9ILS - chains A and B; structure by X-ray diffraction, 2.75 A resolution.

== Chain A ==
Molecule: N-acetyltransferase
Source organism: Shigella sonnei
UniProtKB: A0A200L144 (A0A200L144_SHISO); residues 1-160 here = UniProt positions 1-160
Chain sequence (168 residues; each row starts with the number of its first residue):
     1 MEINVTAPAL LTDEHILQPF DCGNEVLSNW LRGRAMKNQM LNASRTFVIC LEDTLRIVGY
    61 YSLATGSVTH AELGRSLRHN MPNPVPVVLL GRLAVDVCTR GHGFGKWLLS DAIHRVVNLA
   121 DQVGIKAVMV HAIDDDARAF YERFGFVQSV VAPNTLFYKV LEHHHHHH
Disordered / not traced: 1, 73-81, 165-168
Construct notes: engineered mutation Arg100 (Gln in A0A200L144); expression tag (161-168)

== Chain B ==
Molecule: DUF1778 domain-containing protein
Source organism: Shigella sonnei
Chain sequence (42 residues; each row starts with the number of its first residue):
    59 MASQRLFVLD NERYDSFITQ LEAPVQNAEG RERLMAVKPE WK
Disordered / not traced: 59-61

== How chain A and chain B interact ==
Residue-residue contacts (70; chain A residue first):
  Val5(A) with Trp99(B); Lys100(B), hydrogen bond (backbone-backbone)
  Thr6(A) with Trp99(B); Lys100(B)
  Ala7(A) with Trp99(B), hydrophobic; Lys100(B)
  Pro8(A) with Trp99(B)
  Ile49(A) with Trp99(B), hydrophobic
  Thr65(A) with Arg63(B), hydrogen bond (backbone-side chain)
  Gly66(A) with Arg63(B)
  Ser67(A) with Arg63(B), hydrogen bond (backbone-backbone); Leu64(B); Phe65(B), hydrogen bond (backbone-backbone)
  Val68(A) with Phe65(B); Tyr72(B); Phe75(B), hydrophobic
  Thr69(A) with Phe65(B), hydrogen bond (backbone-backbone); Val66(B); Leu67(B), hydrogen bond (backbone-backbone); Tyr72(B)
  His70(A) with Val66(B); Leu67(B); Tyr72(B)
  Ala71(A) with Leu67(B), hydrogen bond (backbone-backbone)
  Pro82(A) with Tyr72(B), hydrogen bond (backbone-side chain)
  Asn83(A) with Tyr72(B), hydrogen bond (backbone-side chain)
  Val85(A) with Tyr72(B); Leu79(B), hydrophobic
  Leu89(A) with Gln62(B); Phe65(B), hydrophobic
  Lys106(A) with Leu92(B); Val95(B)
  Trp107(A) with Val95(B); Pro97(B), hydrophobic; Glu98(B); Trp99(B)
  Ser110(A) with Leu92(B); Val95(B), hydrogen bond (side chain-backbone)
  Ile113(A) with Met93(B), hydrophobic
  His114(A) with Met93(B)
  Ala127(A) with Leu79(B), hydrophobic
  Glu142(A) with Asn85(B), hydrogen bond (backbone-side chain)
  Arg143(A) with Gly88(B); Arg91(B), hydrogen bond (backbone-side chain)
  Phe144(A) with Gly88(B); Arg89(B); Arg91(B); Leu92(B), hydrophobic; Val95(B), hydrophobic
  Gly145(A) with Asn85(B), hydrogen bond (backbone-side chain); Gly88(B); Arg89(B)
  Phe146(A) with Asn85(B), hydrogen bond (backbone-side chain)
  Val147(A) with Gln84(B); Asn85(B)
  Gln148(A) with Gln78(B)
  Ser149(A) with Gln78(B)
  Val150(A) with Gln78(B)
  Val151(A) with Phe65(B), hydrophobic; Leu67(B), hydrophobic
  Phe157(A) with Gln78(B); Leu79(B), hydrophobic
  Tyr158(A) with Arg89(B); Met93(B)
  Lys159(A) with Leu79(B), hydrogen bond (side chain-backbone); Glu80(B); Ala81(B), hydrogen bond (side chain-backbone); Arg89(B), hydrogen bond (backbone-side chain)
  Leu161(A) with Val83(B), hydrophobic; Arg89(B)
Also at the interface, not in a pair above, chain A (43 interface residues in all): Glu52, Ala64, Leu108, Leu109, Lys126, Met129, Thr155
Also at the interface, not in a pair above, chain B (29 interface residues in all): Asn69, Arg71, Ser74, Ile76

== Overview ==
Chain A and chain B form an interface of 43 and 29 residues respectively; the contacts include 17 hydrogen
bonds. Among the polar pairs are Thr65(A)-Arg63(B), Pro82(A)-Tyr72(B) and Asn83(A)-Tyr72(B).
Here chain A is N-acetyltransferase and chain B is DUF1778 domain-containing protein, both from Shigella
sonnei. Entry 9ILS (The GmvT toxin in complex with the C-terminal fragment of its antitoxin) was determined by
X-ray diffraction together with 9ILR from the same study.
